Entry 6TQ8 (X-ray diffraction, 2.50 A resolution); this record covers chains A and D of the 4 polymer chains in the assembly.

Chain A (and D):
Name: enzyme subunit
Source organism: Starmerella magnoliae
Notes: chain D of this document is another copy of the same molecule, construct and numbering; everything in this record applies to it too
Amino-acid sequence (246 residues; row label = number of the first residue in the row):
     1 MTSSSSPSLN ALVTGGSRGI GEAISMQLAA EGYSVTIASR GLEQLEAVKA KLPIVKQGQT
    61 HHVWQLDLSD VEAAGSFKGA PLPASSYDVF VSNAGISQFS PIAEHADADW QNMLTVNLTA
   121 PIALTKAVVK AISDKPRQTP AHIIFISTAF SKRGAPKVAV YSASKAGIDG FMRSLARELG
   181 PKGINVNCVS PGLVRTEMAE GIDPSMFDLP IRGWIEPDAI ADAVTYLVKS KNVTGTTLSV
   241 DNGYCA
From the paper describing this entry:
  - conformationally variable residues (loop rearrangement, side-chain flip): Arg-18, Thr-196 to Trp-214

How chain A and chain D interact:
Contacting residue pairs (52; chain A residue first):
  Arg-173(A) / Ala-246(D)
  Ala-176(A) / Pro-210(D)
  Arg-177(A) / Arg-153(D)
  Arg-177(A) / Asp-208(D)  hydrogen bond (side chain-backbone)
  Arg-177(A) / Pro-210(D)
  Arg-177(A) / Gly-243(D)  hydrogen bond (side chain-backbone)
  Arg-177(A) / Tyr-244(D)  hydrogen bond (side chain-backbone)
  Arg-177(A) / Ala-246(D)  hydrogen bond (side chain-backbone)
  Gly-180(A) / Pro-210(D)
  Pro-181(A) / Pro-210(D)
  Asn-185(A) / Ile-211(D)
  Asp-208(A) / Arg-177(D)
  Pro-210(A) / Ala-176(D)
  Pro-210(A) / Arg-177(D)
  Pro-210(A) / Gly-180(D)
  Pro-210(A) / Pro-181(D)
  Pro-210(A) / Thr-234(D)
  Ile-211(A) / Asn-185(D)
  Ile-211(A) / Lys-231(D)
  Ile-215(A) / Asn-232(D)
  Ala-219(A) / Asn-232(D)
  Asp-222(A) / Tyr-226(D)
  Ala-223(A) / Tyr-226(D)
  Tyr-226(A) / Asp-222(D)
  Tyr-226(A) / Ala-223(D)
  Tyr-226(A) / Tyr-226(D)  hydrophobic
  Tyr-226(A) / Val-240(D)
  Lys-231(A) / Ile-211(D)
  Asn-232(A) / Ile-215(D)
  Asn-232(A) / Ala-219(D)
  Asn-232(A) / Val-240(D)
  Asn-232(A) / Asp-241(D)
  Asn-232(A) / Asn-242(D)  hydrogen bond
  Val-233(A) / Ser-239(D)
  Val-233(A) / Val-240(D)  hydrophobic
  Thr-234(A) / Ile-211(D)
  Thr-234(A) / Gly-243(D)
  Gly-235(A) / Ala-246(D)
  Thr-236(A) / Ser-239(D)
  Ser-239(A) / Val-233(D)
  Ser-239(A) / Thr-236(D)
  Val-240(A) / Tyr-226(D)
  Val-240(A) / Asn-232(D)
  Val-240(A) / Val-233(D)  hydrophobic
  Asp-241(A) / Asn-232(D)  hydrogen bond (backbone-backbone)
  Asn-242(A) / Asn-232(D)  hydrogen bond (backbone-backbone)
  Gly-243(A) / Arg-177(D)  hydrogen bond (backbone-side chain)
  Gly-243(A) / Thr-234(D)
  Tyr-244(A) / Arg-177(D)
  Ala-246(A) / Arg-173(D)
  Ala-246(A) / Arg-177(D)  hydrogen bond (backbone-side chain)
  Ala-246(A) / Gly-235(D)
Other interface residues (no listed pair), chain A (30 interface residues in all): Thr-237, Leu-238, Cys-245
Other interface residues (no listed pair), chain D (33 interface residues in all): Trp-214, Glu-216, Thr-237, Leu-238, Cys-245

Overview:
30 residues of chain A and 33 residues of chain D are in contact, with 9 hydrogen bonds. Among the polar pairs
are Arg-177(A)/Asp-208(D), Arg-177(A)/Gly-243(D) and Arg-177(A)/Tyr-244(D). The paper reports conformational
variability at Arg-18(A) and Thr-196(A).
Chain A and chain D are both enzyme subunit (Starmerella magnoliae); the structure, Alcohol dehydrogenase from
Candida magnoliae DSMZ 70638 (ADHA): thermostable 10fold mutant, was determined by X-ray diffraction,
deposited together with 6TQ3.
